PDB entry 5BWR | X-ray diffraction, 2.20 A resolution | chains A and B

[Chain A (and B)]
Name: Branched-chain-amino-acid aminotransferase, mitochondrial
Source organism: Homo sapiens
Notes: EC 2.6.1.42; chain B of this document is another copy of the same molecule, construct and numbering; everything in this record applies to it too
UniProt: O15382 (BCAT2_HUMAN); residues 1-365 here correspond to UniProt positions 28-392 (UniProt number = residue number + 27)
Chain sequence (369 residues; each row starts with the number of its first residue; numbers below 1 keep their minus sign (Gly-3 is residue -3)):
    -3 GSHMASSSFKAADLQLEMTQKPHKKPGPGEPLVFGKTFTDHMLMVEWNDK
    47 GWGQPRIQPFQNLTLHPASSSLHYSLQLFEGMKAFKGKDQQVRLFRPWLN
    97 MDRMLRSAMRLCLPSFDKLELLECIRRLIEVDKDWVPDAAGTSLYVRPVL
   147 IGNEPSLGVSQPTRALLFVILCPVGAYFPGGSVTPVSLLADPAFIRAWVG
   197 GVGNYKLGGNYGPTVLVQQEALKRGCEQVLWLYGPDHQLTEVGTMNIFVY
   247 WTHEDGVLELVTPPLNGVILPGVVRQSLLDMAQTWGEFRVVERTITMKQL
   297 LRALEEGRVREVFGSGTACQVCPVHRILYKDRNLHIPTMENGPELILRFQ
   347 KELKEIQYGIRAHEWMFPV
Unresolved in the structure: -3 to 2, 172-178 (chain B: -3 to 1, 23-24, 173-176)
Differences from the reference sequence: expression tag (-3 to 0)
Swiss-Prot annotation at these positions:
  - binding site (substrate): Tyr141
  - modified residue: Lys202 (N6-(pyridoxal phosphate)lysine), Lys294 (N6-acetyllysine)
Glycans and other covalent adducts: pyridoxal phosphate (PLP) linked to Lys202
Ligand contacts:
  - 4VT (5-benzyl-7-oxo-4,7-dihydropyrazolo[1,5-a]pyrimidine-3-carbonitrile): Phe30, Phe75, Tyr141, Arg143, Tyr207, Gln224, Thr240, Met241, Gly312, Thr313, Ala314, Cys315
  - pyridoxal phosphate (PLP): Arg99, Arg192, Tyr207, Glu237, Gly239, Thr240, Met241, Asn242, Leu266, Gly268, Val269, Val270, Arg271, Ser311, Gly312, Thr313

[Interface between chain A and chain B]
Pairs across the interface - 116 pairs, chain A then chain B:
  Phe30(A) with Leu153(B)
  Gly31(A) with Ser152(B); Leu153(B), hydrogen bond (backbone-backbone)
  Lys32(A) with Ser152(B)
  Phe34(A) with His62(B); Ala64(B), hydrophobic; Pro151(B)
  Met38(A) with Pro63(B), hydrophobic
  Phe56(A) with His62(B); Pro63(B), hydrophobic
  Gln57(A) with Pro63(B)
  Asn58(A) with Thr60(B); Leu61(B); His62(B)
  Leu59(A) with Leu59(B); Thr60(B); Leu61(B), hydrogen bond (backbone-backbone); Pro63(B), hydrophobic; Leu68(B), hydrophobic
  Thr60(A) with Asn58(B); Leu59(B)
  Leu61(A) with Asn58(B); Leu59(B), hydrogen bond (backbone-backbone); Leu61(B), hydrophobic
  His62(A) with Phe34(B); Phe56(B); Asn58(B)
  Pro63(A) with Met38(B), hydrophobic; Phe56(B); Gln57(B); Phe164(B); Ile166(B), hydrophobic
  Ala64(A) with Phe34(B), hydrophobic
  Ser67(A) with Leu68(B); Gln73(B), hydrogen bond (backbone-side chain)
  Leu68(A) with Leu59(B), hydrophobic; Ser67(B); Gln73(B); Ile147(B), hydrophobic
  His69(A) with Gln73(B); Phe75(B); Arg143(B), hydrogen bond; Val145(B); Gly204(B)
  Tyr70(A) with Gln73(B); Phe75(B), hydrophobic; Arg143(B), hydrogen bond; Gly204(B); Tyr207(B), hydrophobic; Gly208(B), hydrogen bond (backbone-backbone)
  Ser71(A) with Ser71(B), hydrogen bond; Gln73(B), hydrogen bond (backbone-side chain); Gly204(B); Gly205(B)
  Gln73(A) with Ser67(B), hydrogen bond (side chain-backbone); Leu68(B); His69(B); Tyr70(B); Ser71(B), hydrogen bond (side chain-backbone); Gln73(B)
  Phe75(A) with His69(B); Tyr70(B), hydrophobic
  Arg106(A) with Pro209(B), hydrogen bond (side chain-backbone); Leu212(B)
  Leu107(A) with Gly208(B); Pro209(B)
  Cys108(A) with Val211(B), hydrophobic; Leu212(B), hydrophobic; Gln215(B)
  Tyr141(A) with Leu153(B), hydrophobic
  Arg143(A) with His69(B), hydrogen bond; Tyr70(B), hydrogen bond; Leu153(B)
  Val145(A) with His69(B)
  Pro151(A) with Phe34(B)
  Ser152(A) with Gly31(B); Lys32(B)
  Leu153(A) with Phe30(B); Gly31(B), hydrogen bond (backbone-backbone); Tyr141(B), hydrophobic; Arg143(B); Cys168(B), hydrophobic
  Ser156(A) with Val211(B)
  Gln157(A) with Val211(B); Gln215(B), hydrogen bond
  Phe164(A) with Pro63(B)
  Cys168(A) with Leu153(B), hydrophobic
  Ile191(A) with Trp194(B); Val195(B); Gly196(B)
  Trp194(A) with Ile191(B), hydrogen bond (side chain-backbone); Trp194(B), hydrophobic; Tyr229(B)
  Val195(A) with Ile191(B)
  Gly196(A) with Ala189(B); Ile191(B), hydrogen bond (backbone-backbone)
  Gly204(A) with His69(B); Tyr70(B); Ser71(B)
  Gly205(A) with Ser71(B)
  Tyr207(A) with Tyr70(B), hydrophobic
  Gly208(A) with Tyr70(B), hydrogen bond (backbone-backbone); Leu107(B)
  Pro209(A) with Arg106(B), hydrogen bond (backbone-side chain); Leu107(B); Val198(B), hydrophobic
  Thr210(A) with Val155(B)
  Val211(A) with Cys108(B), hydrophobic; Ser156(B); Gln157(B)
  Leu212(A) with Met105(B); Arg106(B); Cys108(B), hydrophobic
  Gln215(A) with Cys108(B); Gln157(B), hydrogen bond
  Tyr229(A) with Trp194(B)
Other interface residues (no listed pair), chain A (60 interface residues in all): Leu72, Met105, Ile147, Glu150, Val155, Ile166, Ala189, Arg192, Ala193, Gly197, Val198, Val213
Other interface residues (no listed pair), chain B (60 interface residues in all): Leu72, Gly154, Phe190, Arg192, Ala193, Thr210, Val213

[Summary]
Chain A and chain B each contribute 60 residues to their interface; the contacts include 21 hydrogen bonds.
Among the polar pairs are Ser67(A)-Gln73(B), His69(A)-Arg143(B) and Tyr70(A)-Arg143(B). Bound to chain A:
compound 4VT. Covalently linked pyridoxal phosphate: at Lys202(A).
Chain A and chain B are both Branched-chain-amino-acid aminotransferase, mitochondrial (Homo sapiens); the
structure, X-ray crystal structure at 2.20A resolution of human mitochondrial branched chain aminotransferase
(bcatm) complexed with a ..., was determined by X-ray diffraction (same publication as 5BWT, 5BWU, 5BWV, 5BWW
and 5BWX).
